PDB entry 4LFB | X-ray diffraction, 3.01 A resolution | chains A and L of the 21 polymer chains in the assembly

Chain A:
Molecule: 16S rRNA
Organism: Thermus thermophilus
Sequence (1522 nucleotides; each row starts with the number of its first residue; note: 42 numbers in that range are skipped by the numbering (no residue carries them; nothing is unmodelled there); a row labelled like 190A-190L holds insertion residues (190A, then the next letters in order); numbering starts at 0):
     0 UUUGUUGGAGAGUUUGAUCCUGGCUCAGGGUGAACGCUGGCGGCGUGCCU
    50 AAGACAUGCAAGUCGUGCGGG
    73 CCGCGGGGUUUU
    88 ACUCCG
    95 UGGUC
   101 AGCGGCGGACGGGUGAGUAACGCGUGGGU
  129A G
   130 ACCUACCCGGAAGAGGGGGACAACCCGGGGAAACUCGGGCUAAUCCCCCA
   180 UGUGGACCCGC
190A-190L CCCUUGGGGUGU
   191 GUCCAAAGGGCUUU
   216 GCCCGCUUCCGGAUGGGCCCGCGUCCCAUCAGCUAGUUGGUGGGGUAAUG
   266 GCCCACCAAGGCGACGACGGGUAGCCGGUCUGAGAGGAUGGCCGGCCACA
   316 GGGGCACUGAGACACGGGCCCCACUCCUACGGGAGGCAGCAGUUAGGAAU
   366 CUUCCGCAAUGGGCGCAAGCCUGACGGAGCGACGCCGCUUGGAGGAAGAA
   416 GCCCUUCGGGGUGUAAACUCCUGAA
   442 CCCGGGACGAAACCCCCGACGA
   474 GGGGACUGACGGUACCGGG
   494 GUAAUAGCGCCGGCCAACUCCGUGCCAGCAGCCGCGGUAAUACGGAGGGC
   544 GCGAGCGUUACCCGGAUUCACUGGGCGUAAAGGGCGUGUAGGCGGCCUGG
   594 GGCGUCCCAUGUGAAAGACCACGGCUCAACCGUGGGGGAGCGUGGGAUAC
   644 GCUCAGGCUAGACGGUGGGAGAGGGUGGUGGAAUUCCCGGAGUAGCGGUG
   694 AAAUGCGCAGAUACCGGGAGGAACGCCGAUGGCGAAGGCAGCCACCUGGU
   744 CCACCCGUGACGCUGAGGCGCGAAAGCGUGGGGAGCAAACCGGAUUAGAU
   794 ACCCGGGUAGUCCACGCCCUAAACGAUGCGCGCUAGGUCUCUGGGUCU
   848 CCUGGGGGCCGAAGCUAACGCGUUAAGCGCGCCGCCUGGGGAGUACGGCC
   898 GCAAGGCUGAAACUCAAAGGAAUUGACGGGGGCCCGCACAAGCGGUGGAG
   948 CAUGUGGUUUAAUUCGAAGXAACGCGAAGAACCUUACCAGGCCUUGACAU
   998 GCUAGG
 1003A G
  1004 AACCCGGGUGAAAGCCUGGGGUGCCCC
1030A-1030D GCGA
  1031 GGGGAGCCCUAGCACAGGUGCUGCAUGGCCGUCGUCAGCUCGUGCCGUGA
  1081 GGUGUUGGGUUAAGUCCCGCAACGAGCGCAACCCCCGCCGUUAGUUGCCA
  1131 GCGGUUCGGCCGGGCACUCUAACGGGACUGCCCGCGAAA
  1171 GCGGGAGGAAGGAGGGGACGACGUCUGGUCAGCAUGGCCCUUACGGCCUG
  1221 GGCGACACACGUGCUACAAUGCCCACUACAAAGCGAUGCCACCCGGCAAC
  1271 GGGGAGCUAAUCGCAAAAAGGUGGGCCCAGUUCGGAUUGGGGUCUGCAAC
  1321 CCGACCCCAUGAAGCCGGAAUCGCUAGUAAUCGCGGAUCAG
 1361A C
  1362 CAUGCCGCGGUGAAUACGUUCCCGGGCCUUGUACACACXGCCXGUXACGC
  1412 CAUGGGAGCGGGCUCUACCCGAAGUCGCCGGG
  1446 AGCCUACGGG
  1459 CAGGCGCCGAGGGUAGGGCCCGUGACUGGGGCGAAGUCGUAACAAGGUAG
  1509 CUGUACCGGAAGGUGCGGCUGGAUCCACUCCUUUCU
Disordered / not traced: 0-4, 1534-1538
Modified positions: PSU (pseudouridine-5'-monophosphate) at position 516, 7MG (7N-methyl-8-hydroguanosine-5'-monophosphate) at position 527, M2G (N2-dimethylguanosine-5'-monophosphate) at position 966, 5MC (5-methylcytidine-5'-monophosphate) at position 967, 2MG (2N-methylguanosine-5'-monophosphate) at position 1207, 5MC (5-methylcytidine-5'-monophosphate) at position 1400, 4OC (4n,o2'-methylcytidine-5'-monophosphate) at position 1402, 5MC (5-methylcytidine-5'-monophosphate) at position 1404, 5MC (5-methylcytidine-5'-monophosphate) at position 1407, UR3 (3-methyluridine-5'-monophoshate) at position 1498, MA6 (6N-dimethyladenosine-5'-monophoshate) at position 1518, MA6 (6N-dimethyladenosine-5'-monophoshate) at position 1519, PSU (pseudouridine-5'-monophosphate) at position 1540, PSU (pseudouridine-5'-monophosphate) at position 1541
Construct notes: conflict C1534 (A2157 in M26923.1), A1535 (C2158 in M26923.1)
Ion coordination: Mg2+ site 1 near G9 (its only coordinating residue here); Mg2+ site 2: U12, G22; Mg2+ site 3: U12, C526, A914; K+ site 1 near U14 (its only coordinating residue here); Mg2+ site 4 near G21 (its only coordinating residue here); Mg2+ site 5 near G29 (its only coordinating residue here); Mg2+ site 6: G46, G394 (together with neomycin); Mg2+ site 7 near C48 (its only coordinating residue here); Mg2+ site 8 near A53 (its only coordinating residue here); Mg2+ site 9: G61, U62, G105; Mg2+ site 10: G70, U98; Mg2+ site 11 near U83 (its only coordinating residue here); 86 more Mg2+ sites not listed; 8 more K+ sites not listed
Small-molecule neighbours:
  - neomycin (NMY), molecule 1: U45, G46, G112, G113, C307, C308, G309, C355, A356, A389, C390, G391, G392, A393
  - neomycin (NMY), molecule 2: C58, A59, G371, C372, C386, U387, G388
  - neomycin (NMY), molecule 3: G1405, U1406, 5MC_1407, A1408, C1409, G1489, C1490, G1491, A1492, A1493, G1494, U1495, C1496

Chain L:
Protein: ribosomal protein S12
Organism: Thermus thermophilus
UniProt: F6DEQ7 (F6DEQ7_THETG); residue numbers follow UniProt; this construct covers 1-135
Chain sequence (135 residues; each row starts with the number of its first residue):
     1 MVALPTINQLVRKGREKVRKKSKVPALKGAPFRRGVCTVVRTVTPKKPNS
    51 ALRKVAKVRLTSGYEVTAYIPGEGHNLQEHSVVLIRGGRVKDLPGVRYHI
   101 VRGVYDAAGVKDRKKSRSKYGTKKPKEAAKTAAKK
Disordered / not traced: 1-4, 130-135
Modified positions: Asp-92 ((3s)-3-(methylsulfanyl)-l-aspartic acid; 0TD)
Ion coordination: Mg2+: Pro-48, Asn-49 (shared with G529(A) of chain A)

Interface between chain A and chain L:
Pairs across the interface - 120 pairs, chain A then chain L:
  U24(A) with Lys-23(L), salt bridge to the phosphate
  A33(A) with Phe-32(L), base contact
  C34(A) with Phe-32(L), sugar contact; Val-101(L), sugar contact; Val-104(L), phosphate contact
  G35(A) with Val-104(L), sugar contact; Ser-118(L), hydrogen bond to the sugar; Gly-121(L), sugar contact
  C36(A) with Arg-117(L), hydrogen bond to the sugar; Ser-118(L), sugar contact; Thr-122(L), sugar contact; Lys-123(L), salt bridge to the phosphate; Lys-124(L), hydrogen bond to the phosphate
  U37(A) with Lys-123(L), phosphate contact; Lys-124(L), hydrogen bond to the phosphate
  U49(A) with Lys-28(L), sugar contact
  C241(A) with Arg-19(L), hydrogen bond to the sugar
  G302(A) with Lys-17(L), salt bridge to the phosphate
  A303(A) with Lys-17(L), salt bridge to the phosphate
  G362(A) with Lys-28(L), hydrogen bond to the sugar; Arg-33(L), hydrogen bond to the phosphate; Arg-34(L), salt bridge to the phosphate; Thr-61(L), phosphate contact
  A363(A) with Lys-28(L), hydrogen bond to the base; Pro-31(L), base contact; Phe-32(L), base contact; Arg-33(L), salt bridge to the phosphate; Arg-34(L), salt bridge to the phosphate; Thr-61(L), hydrogen bond to the phosphate; Leu-84(L), sugar contact; Tyr-105(L), sugar contact
  A364(A) with Lys-28(L), base contact
  G500(A) with Lys-124(L), salt bridge to the phosphate
  C501(A) with Arg-117(L), salt bridge to the phosphate; Ser-118(L), hydrogen bond to the phosphate; Lys-124(L), salt bridge to the phosphate
  G502(A) with Lys-115(L), phosphate contact; Ser-116(L), phosphate contact; Arg-117(L), hydrogen bond to the phosphate; Ser-118(L), hydrogen bond to the phosphate; Lys-119(L), phosphate contact
  C503(A) with Ser-116(L), hydrogen bond to the phosphate; Lys-119(L), salt bridge to the phosphate
  C518(A) with Ser-50(L), hydrogen bond to the phosphate
  C519(A) with Ser-50(L), hydrogen bond to the phosphate
  A520(A) with Ala-51(L), phosphate contact; Leu-52(L), hydrogen bond to the phosphate; Glu-73(L), hydrogen bond to the sugar
  G521(A) with Arg-53(L), hydrogen bond to the base; Lys-54(L), salt bridge to the phosphate; Gly-72(L), phosphate contact; Glu-73(L), phosphate contact
  C522(A) with Asn-49(L), base contact; Arg-53(L), base contact; Tyr-69(L), hydrogen bond to the phosphate; Pro-71(L), phosphate contact; Gly-72(L), hydrogen bond to the phosphate; Tyr-120(L), hydrogen bond to the phosphate
  A523(A) with Arg-53(L), base contact; Val-90(L), base contact; Asp-92(L), base contact; Tyr-120(L), phosphate contact
  C525(A) with Arg-89(L), salt bridge to the phosphate
  C526(A) with Lys-91(L), salt bridge to the phosphate
  7MG_527(A) with Asn-49(L), hydrogen bond to the base
  C528(A) with Asn-49(L), hydrogen bond to the base
  G529(A) with Asn-49(L), base contact; Ser-50(L), hydrogen bond to the base
  G537(A) with Glu-73(L), sugar contact; Arg-113(L), salt bridge to the phosphate
  G538(A) with Arg-113(L), phosphate contact; Lys-114(L), hydrogen bond to the phosphate; Lys-115(L), hydrogen bond to the phosphate
  A539(A) with Lys-114(L), phosphate contact; Lys-115(L), salt bridge to the phosphate
  G550(A) with Lys-119(L), sugar contact
  U551(A) with Arg-86(L), sugar contact
  U552(A) with Pro-31(L), hydrogen bond to the sugar; Arg-86(L), sugar contact; Gly-87(L), hydrogen bond to the sugar
  A553(A) with Val-24(L), phosphate contact; Gly-29(L), hydrogen bond to the sugar; Ala-30(L), sugar contact; Pro-31(L), sugar contact; Gly-87(L), phosphate contact; Gly-88(L), phosphate contact
  C554(A) with Ser-22(L), hydrogen bond to the phosphate
  C555(A) with Lys-20(L), salt bridge to the phosphate
  C556(A) with Lys-20(L), salt bridge to the phosphate
  C562(A) with Arg-15(L), base contact; Glu-16(L), hydrogen bond to the base; Lys-17(L), sugar contact
  A563(A) with Arg-15(L), base contact
  C564(A) with Leu-10(L), phosphate contact; Arg-15(L), salt bridge to the phosphate
  G567(A) with Pro-5(L), base contact; Arg-15(L), hydrogen bond to the base
  G568(A) with Pro-5(L), base contact
  G585(A) with Asn-8(L), sugar contact
  C879(A) with Thr-6(L), base contact
  C880(A) with Thr-6(L), hydrogen bond to the phosphate; Asn-8(L), hydrogen bond to the phosphate; Gln-9(L), base contact; Arg-12(L), salt bridge to the phosphate
  G881(A) with Gln-9(L), hydrogen bond to the base; Arg-12(L), salt bridge to the phosphate; Lys-13(L), salt bridge to the phosphate
  C882(A) with Lys-13(L), salt bridge to the phosphate
  C883(A) with Arg-15(L), base contact
  U884(A) with Arg-15(L), hydrogen bond to the base
  A909(A) with Lys-21(L), phosphate contact
  C910(A) with Arg-97(L), salt bridge to the phosphate
  U911(A) with Arg-97(L), salt bridge to the phosphate
  C912(A) with Arg-89(L), salt bridge to the phosphate
  A913(A) with Lys-91(L), salt bridge to the phosphate
  C1412(A) with Lys-57(L), salt bridge to the phosphate
  C1490(A) with Pro-94(L), sugar contact
  G1491(A) with Lys-46(L), salt bridge to the phosphate
  A1492(A) with Lys-46(L), phosphate contact; Lys-47(L), hydrogen bond to the phosphate
Other interface residues (no listed pair), chain A (61 interface residues in all): C23, A32
Other interface residues (no listed pair), chain L (67 interface residues in all): Val-18, Pro-48, Gly-95, Arg-102, Gly-103

Overview:
61 residues of chain A face 67 of chain L across their interface; the contacts include 37 hydrogen bonds and
29 salt bridges. Polar pairs include A363(A)/Lys-28(L), G521(A)/Arg-53(L) and 7MG_527(A)/Asn-49(L). Ligands of
chain A: 3 copies of neomycin.
Chain A is 16S rRNA and chain L is ribosomal protein S12, both from Thermus thermophilus; the structure,
Crystal Structure of 30S ribosomal subunit from Thermus thermophilus, was determined by X-ray diffraction.
